5UHE - chains C and D of the 8 polymer chains in the assembly; structure by X-ray diffraction, 4.04 A resolution (low resolution: residue-level contacts below are approximate; hydrogen-bond / salt-bridge calls are withheld).

== Chain C ==
Protein: DNA-directed RNA polymerase subunit beta
Source organism: Mycobacterium tuberculosis (strain ATCC 25618 / H37Rv)
Notes: EC 2.7.7.6
Reference sequence: P9WGY9 (RPOB_MYCTU); residue numbers follow UniProt; this construct covers 1-1178
Chain sequence (1178 residues; row label = number of the first residue in the row):
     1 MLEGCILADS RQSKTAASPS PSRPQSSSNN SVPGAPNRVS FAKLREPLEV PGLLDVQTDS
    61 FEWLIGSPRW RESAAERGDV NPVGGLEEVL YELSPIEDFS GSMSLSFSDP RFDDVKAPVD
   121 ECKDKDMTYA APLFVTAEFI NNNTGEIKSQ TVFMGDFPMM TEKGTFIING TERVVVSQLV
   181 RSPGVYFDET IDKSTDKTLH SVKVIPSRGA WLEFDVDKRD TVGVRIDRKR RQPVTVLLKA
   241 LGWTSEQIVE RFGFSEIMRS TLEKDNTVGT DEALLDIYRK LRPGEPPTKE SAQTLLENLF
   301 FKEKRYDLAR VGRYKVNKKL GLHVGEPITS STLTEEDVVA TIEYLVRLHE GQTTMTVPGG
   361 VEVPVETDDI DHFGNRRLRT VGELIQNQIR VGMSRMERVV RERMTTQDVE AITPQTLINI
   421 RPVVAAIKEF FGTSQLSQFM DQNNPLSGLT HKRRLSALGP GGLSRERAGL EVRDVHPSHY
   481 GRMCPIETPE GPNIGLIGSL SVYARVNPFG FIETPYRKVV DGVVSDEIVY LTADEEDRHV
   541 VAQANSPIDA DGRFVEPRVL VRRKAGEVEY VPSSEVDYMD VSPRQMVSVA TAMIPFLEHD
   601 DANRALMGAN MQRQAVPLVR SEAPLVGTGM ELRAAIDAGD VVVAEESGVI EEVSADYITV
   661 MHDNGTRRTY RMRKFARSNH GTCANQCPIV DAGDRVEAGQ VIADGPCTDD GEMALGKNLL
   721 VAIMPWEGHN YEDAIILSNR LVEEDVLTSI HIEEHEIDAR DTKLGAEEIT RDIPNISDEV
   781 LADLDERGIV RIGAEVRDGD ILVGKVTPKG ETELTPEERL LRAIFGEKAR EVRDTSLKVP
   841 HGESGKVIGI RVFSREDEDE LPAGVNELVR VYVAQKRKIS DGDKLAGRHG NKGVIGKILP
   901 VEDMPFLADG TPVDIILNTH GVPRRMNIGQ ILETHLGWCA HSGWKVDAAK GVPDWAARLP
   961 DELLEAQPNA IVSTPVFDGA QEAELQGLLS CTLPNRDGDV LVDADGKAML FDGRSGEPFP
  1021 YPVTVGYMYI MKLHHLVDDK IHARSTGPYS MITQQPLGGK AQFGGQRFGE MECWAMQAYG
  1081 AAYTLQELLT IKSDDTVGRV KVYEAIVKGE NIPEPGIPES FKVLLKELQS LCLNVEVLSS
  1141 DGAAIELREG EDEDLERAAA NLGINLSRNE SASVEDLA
Not modelled in the structure: 1-27, 1154-1178
Residues lining bound ligands: 88G (Nalpha-(benzenecarbonyl)-N-(2-methylphenyl)-D-phenylalaninamide): Val475, His476, Pro477, Tyr480, Arg562, Arg563, Gly566, Glu567, Val568
Swiss-Prot annotation at these positions:
  - natural variant: Val423 (V423A: In strain: vr1), Leu436 (L436P: In strain: vr2), Ser437 (S437T: In strain: vr3), Gln438 to Asp441 (sequence variant, change not given here; In strain: RJ49), Gln438 (Q438L: In strain: vr4), Phe439 (F439V: In strain: RJ37), Met440 to Asn443 (deletion: In strain: RJ55), Asp441 (D441V: In strain: vr3), Leu449 to Lys452 (sequence variant, change not given here; In strain: RJ48), His451 (H451D: In strain: vr5; H451L: In strain: SP28; H451N: In strain: vr6; H451P: In strain: vr8; H451Q: In strain: vr1; H451R: In strain: vr7), Ser456 (S456L: In strain: vr11 and RJ37; S456Q: In strain: vr9; S456W: In strain: vr10), Leu458 (L458P: In strain: vr12 and SP22)
  - mutagenesis: Glu138 (E138R: Weakens interaction with TRCF and CarD), Ile147 (I147A: Weakens interaction with TRCF and CarD), Lys148 (K148A: Does not affect association with TRCF, but weakens interaction with CarD), Ser149 (S149A: Does not affect association with TRCF, but weakens interaction with CarD)

== Chain D ==
Protein: DNA-directed RNA polymerase subunit beta'
Source organism: Mycobacterium tuberculosis (strain ATCC 25618 / H37Rv)
Notes: EC 2.7.7.6
Reference sequence: P9WGY7 (RPOC_MYCTU); residues 1-1316 here = UniProt positions 1-1316
Chain sequence (1316 residues; row label = number of the first residue in the row):
     1 MLDVNFFDEL RIGLATAEDI RQWSYGEVKK PETINYRTLK PEKDGLFCEK IFGPTRDWEC
    61 YCGKYKRVRF KGIICERCGV EVTRAKVRRE RMGHIELAAP VTHIWYFKGV PSRLGYLLDL
   121 APKDLEKIIY FAAYVITSVD EEMRHNELST LEAEMAVERK AVEDQRDGEL EARAQKLEAD
   181 LAELEAEGAK ADARRKVRDG GEREMRQIRD RAQRELDRLE DIWSTFTKLA PKQLIVDENL
   241 YRELVDRYGE YFTGAMGAES IQKLIENFDI DAEAESLRDV IRNGKGQKKL RALKRLKVVA
   301 AFQQSGNSPM GMVLDAVPVI PPELRPMVQL DGGRFATSDL NDLYRRVINR NNRLKRLIDL
   361 GAPEIIVNNE KRMLQESVDA LFDNGRRGRP VTGPGNRPLK SLSDLLKGKQ GRFRQNLLGK
   421 RVDYSGRSVI VVGPQLKLHQ CGLPKLMALE LFKPFVMKRL VDLNHAQNIK SAKRMVERQR
   481 PQVWDVLEEV IAEHPVLLNR APTLHRLGIQ AFEPMLVEGK AIQLHPLVCE AFNADFDGDQ
   541 MAVHLPLSAE AQAEARILML SSNNILSPAS GRPLAMPRLD MVTGLYYLTT EVPGDTGEYQ
   601 PASGDHPETG VYSSPAEAIM AADRGVLSVR AKIKVRLTQL RPPVEIEAEL FGHSGWQPGD
   661 AWMAETTLGR VMFNELLPLG YPFVNKQMHK KVQAAIINDL AERYPMIVVA QTVDKLKDAG
   721 FYWATRSGVT VSMADVLVPP RKKEILDHYE ERADKVEKQF QRGALNHDER NEALVEIWKE
   781 ATDEVGQALR EHYPDDNPII TIVDSGATGN FTQTRTLAGM KGLVTNPKGE FIPRPVKSSF
   841 REGLTVLEYF INTHGARKGL ADTALRTADS GYLTRRLVDV SQDVIVREHD CQTERGIVVE
   901 LAERAPDGTL IRDPYIETSA YARTLGTDAV DEAGNVIVER GQDLGDPEID ALLAAGITQV
   961 KVRSVLTCAT STGVCATCYG RSMATGKLVD IGEAVGIVAA QSIGEPGTQL TMRTFHQGGV
  1021 GEDITGGLPR VQELFEARVP RGKAPIADVT GRVRLEDGER FYKITIVPDD GGEEVVYDKI
  1081 SKRQRLRVFK HEDGSERVLS DGDHVEVGQQ LMEGSADPHE VLRVQGPREV QIHLVREVQE
  1141 VYRAQGVSIH DKHIEVIVRQ MLRRVTIIDS GSTEFLPGSL IDRAEFEAEN RRVVAEGGEP
  1201 AAGRPVLMGI TKASLATDSW LSAASFQETT RVLTDAAINC RSDKLNGLKE NVIIGKLIPA
  1261 GTGINRYRNI AVQPTEEARA AAYTIPSYED QYYSPDFGAA TGAAVPLDDY GYSDYR
Not modelled in the structure: 1-2, 1012-1025, 1282-1316
Metal / ion sites: Zn2+ site 1: Cys60, Cys62, Cys75, Cys78; Mg2+: Asp535, Asp537, Asp539; Zn2+ site 2: Cys891, Cys968, Cys975, Cys978
Residues lining bound ligands: 88G (Nalpha-(benzenecarbonyl)-N-(2-methylphenyl)-D-phenylalaninamide): Arg834, Pro835, Leu847, Glu848, Phe850, Ile851, His854
Swiss-Prot annotation at these positions:
  - binding site (Zn(2+)): Cys60, Cys62, Cys75, Cys78, Cys891, Cys968, Cys975, Cys978
  - binding site (Mg(2+)): Asp535, Asp537, Asp539

== How chain C and chain D interact ==
Contacting residue pairs (356; chain C residue first):
  Leu470(C) - Asp862(D)
  Arg473(C) - Arg857(D)
  Asp474(C) - Pro827(D)
  Val475(C) - Phe850(D)
  Val475(C) - His854(D)
  Val475(C) - Arg857(D)
  His476(C) - Phe850(D)
  Tyr480(C) - Val846(D)
  Tyr480(C) - Phe850(D)
  Cys484(C) - Arg857(D)
  Pro485(C) - Phe850(D)
  Pro485(C) - Thr853(D)
  Pro485(C) - Arg857(D)
  Ile486(C) - Tyr849(D)
  Ile486(C) - Thr853(D)
  Thr488(C) - Arg857(D)
  Ile494(C) - Arg857(D)
  Gly495(C) - Arg857(D)
  Gln543(C) - Val846(D)
  Gln543(C) - Leu847(D)
  Arg562(C) - Leu847(D)
  Gly566(C) - Arg834(D)
  Val568(C) - Leu847(D)
  Pro583(C) - Val846(D)
  Met586(C) - Val846(D)
  Met586(C) - Phe850(D)
  Leu597(C) - Tyr849(D)
  Glu598(C) - Gly843(D)
  Glu598(C) - Leu844(D)
  Glu598(C) - Tyr849(D)
  His599(C) - Phe840(D)
  His599(C) - Arg841(D)
  His599(C) - Glu842(D)
  His599(C) - Gly843(D)
  Asp600(C) - Phe840(D)
  Asp600(C) - Tyr849(D)
  Asp601(C) - Phe840(D)
  Ala602(C) - Thr853(D)
  Ala602(C) - Ala856(D)
  Asn603(C) - Ala856(D)
  Asn603(C) - Leu860(D)
  Ala605(C) - Tyr849(D)
  Ile723(C) - Thr730(D)
  Ile723(C) - Val731(D)
  Met724(C) - Thr725(D)
  Pro725(C) - Asp580(D)
  Pro725(C) - Ala724(D)
  Pro725(C) - Thr725(D)
  Pro725(C) - Val729(D)
  Trp726(C) - Thr725(D)
  Glu727(C) - Pro434(D)
  Glu727(C) - Phe721(D)
  Glu727(C) - Tyr722(D)
  Glu727(C) - Thr725(D)
  Glu727(C) - Arg726(D)
  Gly728(C) - Val432(D)
  Gly728(C) - Pro434(D)
  Gly728(C) - Phe721(D)
  His729(C) - Val432(D)
  His729(C) - Pro434(D)
  His729(C) - Gln435(D)
  Tyr731(C) - Val432(D)
  Tyr731(C) - Pro526(D)
  Tyr731(C) - Phe536(D)
  Tyr731(C) - Arg578(D)
  Tyr731(C) - Leu579(D)
  Tyr731(C) - Asp580(D)
  Tyr731(C) - Met581(D)
  Tyr731(C) - Phe721(D)
  Glu732(C) - Asp535(D)
  Glu732(C) - Phe536(D)
  Glu732(C) - Arg578(D)
  Glu732(C) - Leu579(D)
  Asp733(C) - Phe536(D)
  Arg760(C) - Asp331(D)
  Arg797(C) - Gln479(D)
  Asp798(C) - Arg478(D)
  Asp798(C) - Gln479(D)
  Gly799(C) - Arg478(D)
  Asp800(C) - Arg478(D)
  Thr812(C) - Glu59(D)
  Glu813(C) - Lys66(D)
  Glu813(C) - Arg67(D)
  Asp881(C) - Ala521(D)
  Gly882(C) - Val429(D)
  Gly882(C) - Val431(D)
  Lys884(C) - Asp537(D)
  Lys892(C) - Asp537(D)
  Gly893(C) - Phe536(D)
  Gly893(C) - Asp537(D)
  Val894(C) - Val429(D)
  Val894(C) - Ile430(D)
  Val894(C) - Phe536(D)
  Val894(C) - Gly538(D)
  Ile895(C) - Val431(D)
  Gly896(C) - Val431(D)
  Lys897(C) - Gln435(D)
  Asn918(C) - Asp580(D)
  Thr919(C) - Val729(D)
  Thr919(C) - Thr730(D)
  Thr919(C) - Val731(D)
  His920(C) - Leu579(D)
  His920(C) - Asp580(D)
  His920(C) - Thr583(D)
  His920(C) - Ile802(D)
  Arg924(C) - Thr808(D)
  Arg924(C) - Gln813(D)
  Met926(C) - Gln813(D)
  Met926(C) - Thr816(D)
  Met926(C) - Leu817(D)
  Met926(C) - Phe840(D)
  Ile928(C) - Leu817(D)
  Ile928(C) - Phe840(D)
  Ile931(C) - Val731(D)
  Ile931(C) - Met733(D)
  His935(C) - Ser732(D)
  His935(C) - Met733(D)
  Phe977(C) - Val846(D)
  Phe977(C) - Tyr849(D)
  Glu982(C) - Met733(D)
  Glu982(C) - Arg841(D)
  Glu982(C) - Glu842(D)
  Gln986(C) - Met733(D)
  Asp1005(C) - Ser732(D)
  Asp1005(C) - Ala734(D)
  Lys1007(C) - Ser732(D)
  Lys1007(C) - Asp735(D)
  Asp1012(C) - Arg726(D)
  Ser1015(C) - Arg726(D)
  Phe1019(C) - Thr725(D)
  Pro1020(C) - Arg726(D)
  Tyr1021(C) - Tyr587(D)
  Tyr1021(C) - Arg726(D)
  Tyr1021(C) - Ser727(D)
  Tyr1021(C) - Gly728(D)
  Thr1024(C) - Thr730(D)
  Thr1024(C) - Val731(D)
  Thr1024(C) - Ser732(D)
  Val1037(C) - Val429(D)
  Val1037(C) - Lys520(D)
  Asp1038(C) - Lys520(D)
  Lys1040(C) - Arg427(D)
  Lys1040(C) - Val429(D)
  Lys1040(C) - Gln540(D)
  Ile1041(C) - Arg427(D)
  Ile1041(C) - Ser428(D)
  Ile1041(C) - Met447(D)
  Ile1041(C) - Lys520(D)
  His1042(C) - Gly426(D)
  His1042(C) - Arg427(D)
  Ala1043(C) - Ser425(D)
  Ala1043(C) - Gly426(D)
  Ala1043(C) - Met447(D)
  Ala1043(C) - Glu450(D)
  Arg1044(C) - Asp423(D)
  Arg1044(C) - Tyr424(D)
  Arg1044(C) - Ser425(D)
  Arg1044(C) - Glu450(D)
  Ser1045(C) - Asp423(D)
  Ser1045(C) - Tyr424(D)
  Ser1045(C) - Glu450(D)
  Ser1045(C) - Lys453(D)
  Thr1046(C) - Asp423(D)
  Thr1046(C) - Tyr424(D)
  Tyr1049(C) - Asp423(D)
  Met1051(C) - Arg89(D)
  Met1051(C) - Pro326(D)
  Met1051(C) - Val328(D)
  Ile1052(C) - Arg89(D)
  Thr1053(C) - Arg412(D)
  Gln1054(C) - Arg89(D)
  Gln1055(C) - Asn416(D)
  Gln1055(C) - Lys420(D)
  Gln1055(C) - Arg421(D)
  Pro1056(C) - Arg421(D)
  Pro1056(C) - Asp423(D)
  Leu1057(C) - Arg421(D)
  Gly1058(C) - Arg421(D)
  Phe1063(C) - Glu450(D)
  Gly1065(C) - Arg421(D)
  Gly1065(C) - Val422(D)
  Gln1066(C) - Arg421(D)
  Gln1066(C) - Val422(D)
  Gln1066(C) - Ser425(D)
  Gln1066(C) - Gly426(D)
  Gln1066(C) - Arg427(D)
  Gln1066(C) - His544(D)
  Arg1067(C) - Arg414(D)
  Arg1067(C) - Gln415(D)
  Arg1067(C) - Gly419(D)
  Arg1067(C) - Lys420(D)
  Arg1067(C) - Arg421(D)
  Phe1068(C) - Gly419(D)
  Phe1068(C) - Lys420(D)
  Phe1068(C) - Val422(D)
  Phe1068(C) - Ile509(D)
  Phe1068(C) - His544(D)
  Gly1069(C) - Leu418(D)
  Gly1069(C) - Gly419(D)
  Glu1070(C) - Arg414(D)
  Glu1070(C) - Leu418(D)
  Glu1070(C) - Arg875(D)
  Met1071(C) - Thr503(D)
  Glu1072(C) - Asn499(D)
  Glu1072(C) - Thr503(D)
  Glu1072(C) - Ile509(D)
  Cys1073(C) - Leu418(D)
  Trp1074(C) - Arg875(D)
  Trp1074(C) - Val878(D)
  Trp1074(C) - Ile997(D)
  Trp1074(C) - Gln1001(D)
  Ala1075(C) - Thr503(D)
  Ala1075(C) - Arg506(D)
  Ala1075(C) - Ile509(D)
  Ala1075(C) - Gln1001(D)
  Met1076(C) - Ile509(D)
  Met1076(C) - Met559(D)
  Gln1077(C) - Gln882(D)
  Gln1077(C) - Ala994(D)
  Gln1077(C) - Ile997(D)
  Gln1077(C) - Leu1248(D)
  Gln1077(C) - Ile1258(D)
  Ala1078(C) - Arg506(D)
  Ala1078(C) - Val998(D)
  Ala1078(C) - Gln1001(D)
  Tyr1079(C) - Arg506(D)
  Tyr1079(C) - Leu507(D)
  Tyr1079(C) - Ile509(D)
  Tyr1079(C) - Gln510(D)
  Tyr1079(C) - Met559(D)
  Tyr1079(C) - Asn564(D)
  Gly1080(C) - Gly1261(D)
  Gly1080(C) - Thr1262(D)
  Ala1081(C) - Glu554(D)
  Ala1082(C) - Glu554(D)
  Ala1082(C) - Leu1257(D)
  Ala1082(C) - Ile1258(D)
  Ala1082(C) - Thr1262(D)
  Tyr1083(C) - Glu550(D)
  Tyr1083(C) - Glu554(D)
  Tyr1083(C) - Leu1257(D)
  Tyr1083(C) - Thr1262(D)
  Tyr1083(C) - Arg1268(D)
  Thr1084(C) - Ala551(D)
  Thr1084(C) - Glu554(D)
  Leu1085(C) - Ile1258(D)
  Gln1086(C) - Gly1255(D)
  Gln1086(C) - Leu1257(D)
  Glu1087(C) - Pro546(D)
  Glu1087(C) - Leu547(D)
  Glu1087(C) - Ser548(D)
  Glu1087(C) - Ala551(D)
  Leu1088(C) - Val422(D)
  Leu1089(C) - Lys420(D)
  Leu1089(C) - Val1252(D)
  Lys1092(C) - Val422(D)
  Lys1092(C) - Asp423(D)
  Lys1092(C) - Tyr424(D)
  Lys1092(C) - Leu545(D)
  Lys1092(C) - Pro546(D)
  Lys1092(C) - Leu547(D)
  Ser1093(C) - Lys420(D)
  Ser1093(C) - Arg421(D)
  Asp1094(C) - Lys420(D)
  Thr1096(C) - Lys86(D)
  Val1102(C) - Leu547(D)
  Tyr1103(C) - Tyr424(D)
  Tyr1103(C) - Met457(D)
  Ile1106(C) - Pro454(D)
  Ile1106(C) - Phe455(D)
  Ile1106(C) - Lys458(D)
  Val1107(C) - Pro454(D)
  Val1107(C) - Lys458(D)
  Val1107(C) - Ile469(D)
  Gly1109(C) - Lys458(D)
  Ile1112(C) - Ser548(D)
  Pro1115(C) - Asn5(D)
  Gly1116(C) - Asn5(D)
  Ile1117(C) - Asn5(D)
  Pro1118(C) - Ile1253(D)
  Pro1118(C) - Ile1254(D)
  Glu1119(C) - Lys86(D)
  Glu1119(C) - Arg89(D)
  Ser1120(C) - Asn416(D)
  Ser1120(C) - Leu417(D)
  Phe1121(C) - Leu10(D)
  Phe1121(C) - Ile1253(D)
  Phe1121(C) - Ile1254(D)
  Val1123(C) - Leu324(D)
  Leu1124(C) - Phe413(D)
  Leu1124(C) - Leu417(D)
  Lys1126(C) - Glu90(D)
  Lys1126(C) - Met92(D)
  Lys1126(C) - Leu324(D)
  Glu1127(C) - Ile320(D)
  Glu1127(C) - Leu405(D)
  Glu1127(C) - Leu406(D)
  Glu1127(C) - Arg412(D)
  Leu1128(C) - Leu406(D)
  Leu1128(C) - Leu1233(D)
  Gln1129(C) - Trp23(D)
  Gln1129(C) - Met92(D)
  Gln1129(C) - Pro318(D)
  Ser1130(C) - Met92(D)
  Ser1130(C) - Pro318(D)
  Ser1130(C) - Ile320(D)
  Ser1130(C) - Phe382(D)
  Ser1130(C) - Leu402(D)
  Leu1131(C) - His103(D)
  Leu1131(C) - Trp105(D)
  Leu1131(C) - Phe382(D)
  Leu1131(C) - Leu402(D)
  Cys1132(C) - Leu14(D)
  Cys1132(C) - Ala15(D)
  Cys1132(C) - His103(D)
  Cys1132(C) - Leu314(D)
  Cys1132(C) - Pro318(D)
  Cys1132(C) - Phe382(D)
  Leu1133(C) - Ile12(D)
  Leu1133(C) - Gly13(D)
  Leu1133(C) - Trp105(D)
  Leu1133(C) - Tyr106(D)
  Leu1133(C) - Ala1237(D)
  Asn1134(C) - Arg11(D)
  Asn1134(C) - Ile12(D)
  Asn1134(C) - Gly13(D)
  Asn1134(C) - Ala15(D)
  Asn1134(C) - Asp19(D)
  Asn1134(C) - Trp23(D)
  Val1135(C) - Leu10(D)
  Val1135(C) - Arg11(D)
  Val1135(C) - Ile12(D)
  Glu1136(C) - Leu10(D)
  Glu1136(C) - Arg11(D)
  Val1137(C) - Phe7(D)
  Val1137(C) - Glu9(D)
  Val1137(C) - Leu10(D)
  Leu1138(C) - Phe7(D)
  Leu1138(C) - Asp8(D)
  Leu1138(C) - Glu9(D)
  Leu1138(C) - Arg11(D)
  Ser1140(C) - Asp8(D)
  Ile1145(C) - Phe7(D)
  Arg1148(C) - Lys86(D)
  Arg1148(C) - Glu90(D)
  Glu1149(C) - Glu90(D)
  Gly1150(C) - Tyr25(D)
  Glu1151(C) - Tyr25(D)
  Asp1152(C) - Gln22(D)
  Asp1152(C) - Trp23(D)
  Asp1152(C) - Ser24(D)
  Asp1152(C) - Tyr25(D)
  Glu1153(C) - Arg21(D)
  Glu1153(C) - Gln22(D)
  Glu1153(C) - Ser24(D)
  Glu1153(C) - Tyr25(D)
Interface residues without a listed pair, chain C (177 interface residues in all): Pro477, His479, Leu606, Asn730, Ala734, Lys763, Gly842, Val922, Pro923, Leu932, Gln981, Leu985, Leu989, Pro1022, Val1023, Gly1047, Thr1090, Lys1108, Glu1114, Ser1139, Gly1142, Leu1147
Interface residues without a listed pair, chain D (186 interface residues in all): Val4, Phe6, Gly26, Arg37, Leu39, Val68, Glu323, Tyr344, Ser403, Pro444, Leu451, Glu477, Leu497, Leu504, His505, Cys529, Ala534, Ala542, Leu558, Arg630, Lys821, Thr845, Asn852, Leu865, Gly871, Thr874, Trp1220, Lys1249, Lys1256, Ala1260, Gly1263

== Overview ==
The interface between chain C and chain D involves 177 residues on one side and 186 on the other. Compound 88G
is bound between chain C and chain D.
Here chain C is DNA-directed RNA polymerase subunit beta and chain D is DNA-directed RNA polymerase subunit
beta', both from Mycobacterium tuberculosis (strain ATCC 25618 / H37Rv). Entry 5UHE (Crystal structure of
Mycobacterium tuberculosis transcription initiation complex in complex with D-AAP1) was determined by X-ray
diffraction, deposited together with 5UH5, 5UH6, 5UH8, 5UH9, 5UHA, 5UHB and 4 further entries.
